Entry 3O7B (X-ray diffraction, 1.45 A resolution); this record covers chain A.

[Chain A]
Protein: Ribosome biogenesis Nep1 RNA methyltransferase
Source organism: Archaeoglobus fulgidus
Reference sequence: O29524 (NEP1_ARCFU); numbering as in UniProt (aligned over 1-219)
Amino-acid sequence (244 residues; numbered -24 to 219; the number before each row is that of its first residue; numbers below 1 keep their minus sign (His-24 is residue -24)):
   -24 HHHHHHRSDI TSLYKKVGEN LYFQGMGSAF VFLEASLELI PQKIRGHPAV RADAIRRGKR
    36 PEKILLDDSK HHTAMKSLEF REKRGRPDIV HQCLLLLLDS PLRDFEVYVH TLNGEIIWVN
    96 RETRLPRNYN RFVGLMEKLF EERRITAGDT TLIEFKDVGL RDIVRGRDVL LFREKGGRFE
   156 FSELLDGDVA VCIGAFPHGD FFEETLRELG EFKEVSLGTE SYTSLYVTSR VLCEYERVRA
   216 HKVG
Disordered / not traced: -24 to 0, 217-219
Sequence notes: expression tag (-24 to 0)
Cystine bridges: Cys208 forms a disulfide with the same residue of a neighbouring copy of this chain
Residues lining bound ligands:
  - S-adenosylhomocysteine (SAH): Phe147, Arg148, Glu149, Ile168, Gly169, Phe171, Pro172, His173, Gly174, Asp175, Phe176, Val190, Ser191, Leu192, Gly193, Glu195, Ser196, Tyr197, Thr198, Ser199, Val202
  - tyrosine (TYR): Arg153, Ser191, Leu192, Gly193, Thr194, Arg205
Swiss-Prot annotation at these positions:
  - binding site (S-adenosyl-L-methionine): Phe147, Gly169, Gly174, Leu192 to Tyr197
  - site: Arg61 (Interaction with substrate rRNA), Asp63 (Stabilizes Arg-61), Arg99 (Interaction with substrate rRNA), Arg102 (Interaction with substrate rRNA), Arg106 (Interaction with substrate rRNA)

[In short]
Chain A binds tyrosine and S-adenosylhomocysteine. UniProt lists 9 S-adenosyl-L-methionine-binding residues.
Chain A is Ribosome biogenesis Nep1 RNA methyltransferase (Archaeoglobus fulgidus); the structure, Crystal
structure of Archaeoglobus Fulgidus Nep1 bound to S-adenosylhomocysteine, was determined by X-ray diffraction
(same publication as 3OIN).
